Entry 6JDR (X-ray diffraction, 2.50 A resolution); this record covers chain A.

# Chain A
Molecule: PP1b
Organism: Porcine reproductive and respiratory syndrome virus
UniProt: J9XNG9 (J9XNG9_PRRSV); residues 1-441 here correspond to UniProt positions 644-1084 (UniProt number = residue number + 643)
Chain sequence (441 residues; row label = number of the first residue in the row):
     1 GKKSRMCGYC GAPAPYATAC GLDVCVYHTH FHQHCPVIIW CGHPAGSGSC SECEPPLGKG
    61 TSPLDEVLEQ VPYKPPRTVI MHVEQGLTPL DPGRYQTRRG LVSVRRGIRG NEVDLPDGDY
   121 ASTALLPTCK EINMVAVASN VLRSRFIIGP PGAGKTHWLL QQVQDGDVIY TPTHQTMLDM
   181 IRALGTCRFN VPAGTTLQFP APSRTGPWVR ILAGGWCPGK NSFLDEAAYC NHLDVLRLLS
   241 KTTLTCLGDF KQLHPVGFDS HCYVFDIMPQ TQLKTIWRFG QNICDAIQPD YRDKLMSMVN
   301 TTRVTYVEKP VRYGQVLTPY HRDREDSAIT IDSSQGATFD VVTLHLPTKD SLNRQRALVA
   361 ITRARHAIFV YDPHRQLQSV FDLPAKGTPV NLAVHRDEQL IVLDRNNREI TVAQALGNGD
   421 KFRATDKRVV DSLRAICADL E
Not modelled in the structure: 1-3, 434-441
Sequence notes: engineered mutation Val380 (Met1023 in J9XNG9)
Ion coordination: Zn2+ site 1: Cys7, Cys10, Cys25, His28; Zn2+ site 2: Cys20, His32, His34, Cys35; Zn2+ site 3: Cys41, His43, Cys50, Cys53; Zn2+ site 4: Glu66, Glu69, Ala228, Ser260
Reported in the primary citation:
  - mutagenesis - K155A: abolished catalytic activity (helicase activity)
  - mutagenesis - Y73A/R94A, T173A/H174A, I211A/V256A, Y320A/H321A, T330A/S333A, D332A/R356A: abolished binding to dsDNA
  - mutagenesis - K155A, E226Q, R363A: abolished catalytic activity on ATPase
  - mutagenesis - D340A: decreased catalytic activity on ATPase

# Summary
The Zn2+ site 1 is built by Cys7, Cys10, Cys25 and His28. Cys20, His32, His34 and Cys35 coordinate Zn2+ site
2. From the paper: Y73A/R94A, T173A/H174A and I211A/V256A, among others, abolish binding to dsDNA; K155A,
E226Q and R363A abolish catalytic activity on ATPase; 10 substitutions were tested in all.
Chain A is PP1b (Porcine reproductive and respiratory syndrome virus); the structure, Crystal structure of
methylated PRRSV nsp10 (helicase), was determined by X-ray diffraction (same publication as 6JDS and 6JDU).
